Entry 1RGX (X-ray diffraction, 1.79 A resolution); this record covers chains A and B of the 3 polymer chains in the assembly.

== Chain A (and B) ==
Molecule: Resistin
From: Mus musculus
Notes: chain B of this document is another copy of the same molecule, construct and numbering; everything in this record applies to it too
UniProt: Q99P87 (RSN_MOUSE); residues -19 to 94 here correspond to UniProt positions 1-114 (UniProt number = residue number + 20)
Chain sequence (114 residues; each row starts with the number of its first residue; numbers below 1 keep their minus sign (Met-19 is residue -19)):
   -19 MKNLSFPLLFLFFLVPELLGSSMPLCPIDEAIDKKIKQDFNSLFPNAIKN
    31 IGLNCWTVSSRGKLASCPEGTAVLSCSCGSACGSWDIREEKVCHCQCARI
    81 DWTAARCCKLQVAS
Disordered / not traced: -19 to 5
Disulfide bonds: Cys35-Cys88, Cys47-Cys87, Cys56-Cys73, Cys58-Cys75, Cys62-Cys77

== Interface between chain A and chain B ==
Contacting residue pairs - 44 pairs, chain A then chain B:
  Ile12(A) with Ile12(B), hydrophobic
  Asp13(A) with Asp19(B)
  Ile16(A) with Ile16(B), hydrophobic; Asp19(B)
  Lys17(A) with Leu23(B)
  Phe20(A) with Ile16(B); Phe20(B), hydrophobic
  Phe24(A) with Leu23(B); Phe24(B), hydrophobic; Ala27(B), hydrophobic
  Ile28(A) with Ile28(B), hydrophobic; Ile31(B), hydrophobic
  Ile31(A) with Leu90(B)
  Gly32(A) with Leu90(B)
  Leu33(A) with Ala52(B); Cys88(B), hydrophobic; Leu90(B)
  Cys35(A) with Leu54(B), hydrophobic; Glu70(B)
  Leu54(A) with Leu54(B), hydrophobic
  Ser55(A) with Leu54(B), hydrogen bond (side chain-backbone); Ser55(B); Trp65(B)
  Cys56(A) with Trp65(B)
  Ser57(A) with Gly63(B), hydrogen bond (side chain-backbone); Ser64(B); Trp65(B), hydrogen bond (side chain-backbone)
  Cys58(A) with Gly63(B); Ser64(B), hydrogen bond (backbone-side chain)
  Gly59(A) with Ser64(B)
  Ser60(A) with Ser64(B)
  Ala61(A) with Ala61(B); Gly63(B), hydrogen bond (backbone-backbone); Ser64(B), hydrogen bond (backbone-side chain); Cys77(B), hydrophobic
  Cys62(A) with Gly63(B)
  Gly63(A) with Gly63(B)
  Trp82(A) with Trp65(B); Gln76(B)
  Arg86(A) with Val53(B), hydrogen bond (side chain-backbone); Leu54(B); Ile67(B); Glu70(B), salt bridge
  Cys88(A) with Leu54(B), hydrophobic
Interface residues without a listed pair, chain A (25 interface residues in all): Trp36
Interface residues without a listed pair, chain B (27 interface residues in all): Lys15, Leu33, Cys62, Lys89

== Overview ==
25 residues of chain A face 27 of chain B across their interface; the contacts include 7 hydrogen bonds and 1
salt bridge. Polar contacts include Arg86(A)-Glu70(B), Ser55(A)-Leu54(B) and Ser57(A)-Gly63(B).
Chain A and chain B are both Resistin (Mus musculus); the structure, Crystal Structure of resisitin, was
determined by X-ray diffraction together with 1RFX and 1RH7 from the same study.
